Entry 2IZ6 (X-ray diffraction, 1.60 A resolution); this record covers chains A and B.

[Chain A (and B)]
Protein: Molybdenum cofactor carrier protein
Organism: Chlamydomonas reinhardtii
Notes: chain B of this document is another copy of the same molecule, construct and numbering; everything in this record applies to it too
UniProt: Q8RV61 (Q8RV61_CHLRE); numbering as in UniProt (aligned over 1-165)
Chain sequence (176 residues; each row starts with the number of its first residue; numbers below 1 keep their minus sign (His-7 is residue -7)):
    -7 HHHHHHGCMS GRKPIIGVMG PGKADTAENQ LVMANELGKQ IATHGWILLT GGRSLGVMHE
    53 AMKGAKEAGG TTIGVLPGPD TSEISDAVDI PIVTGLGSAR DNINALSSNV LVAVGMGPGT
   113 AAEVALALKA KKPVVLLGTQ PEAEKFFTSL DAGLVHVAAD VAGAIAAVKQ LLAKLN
Disordered / not traced: -7 to 2, 71-75, 167-168 (chain B: -7 to 3, 70-76, 167-168)
Construct notes: expression tag (-7 to 0, 166-168)

[How chain A and chain B interact]
Residue-residue contacts (33):
  Ser90(A) - Lys121(B)
  Ala91(A) - Leu118(B)
  Ala91(A) - Lys121(B)
  Asp93(A) - Lys121(B)  salt bridge
  Gly109(A) - Leu142(B)
  Pro110(A) - Ala117(B)
  Pro110(A) - Lys121(B)
  Gly111(A) - Lys121(B)
  Ala113(A) - Phe138(B)  hydrophobic
  Ala114(A) - Ala114(B)
  Ala114(A) - Ala117(B)
  Ala114(A) - Leu118(B)  hydrophobic
  Ala117(A) - Pro110(B)
  Ala117(A) - Ala113(B)  hydrophobic
  Ala117(A) - Ala114(B)
  Leu118(A) - Ala91(B)
  Leu118(A) - Ala114(B)  hydrophobic
  Lys121(A) - Ser90(B)
  Lys121(A) - Ala91(B)
  Lys121(A) - Asp93(B)  salt bridge
  Lys121(A) - Pro110(B)
  Lys121(A) - Gly111(B)
  Ala135(A) - Phe138(B)  hydrophobic
  Lys137(A) - Glu134(B)
  Phe138(A) - Met108(B)  hydrophobic
  Phe138(A) - Ala113(B)  hydrophobic
  Phe138(A) - Glu134(B)
  Phe138(A) - Ala135(B)  hydrophobic
  Phe138(A) - Phe138(B)  hydrophobic
  Phe138(A) - Phe139(B)  hydrophobic
  Phe139(A) - Phe138(B)  hydrophobic
  Ser141(A) - Glu134(B)  hydrogen bond
  Leu142(A) - Gly109(B)
Interface residues without a listed pair, chain A (22 interface residues in all): Arg92, Leu98, Met108, Leu120, Glu134
Interface residues without a listed pair, chain B (22 interface residues in all): Arg92, Leu98, Leu120, Lys137, Ser141

[Summary]
Chain A and chain B each contribute 22 residues to their interface, with 1 hydrogen bond and 2 salt bridges.
Polar contacts include Asp93(A)-Lys121(B) and Ser141(A)-Glu134(B).
Chain A and chain B are both Molybdenum cofactor carrier protein (Chlamydomonas reinhardtii); the structure,
Structure of the Chlamydomonas rheinhardtii Moco Carrier Protein, was determined by X-ray diffraction (same
publication as 2IZ7 and 2IZ5).
